Entry 6HBC (electron microscopy, 2.78 A resolution); this record covers chains B and C of the 5 polymer chains in the assembly.

# Chain B (and C)
Molecule: Ribulose bisphosphate carboxylase large chain
From: Synechococcus elongatus (strain PCC 7942)
Notes: EC 4.1.1.39; fragment: Rubisco large subunit; chain C of this document is another copy of the same molecule, construct and numbering; everything in this record applies to it too
UniProtKB: Q31NB3 (RBL_SYNE7); residues 4-475 here correspond to UniProt positions 1-472 (UniProt number = residue number - 3)
Chain sequence (472 residues; numbered 4 to 475; the number before each row is that of its first residue):
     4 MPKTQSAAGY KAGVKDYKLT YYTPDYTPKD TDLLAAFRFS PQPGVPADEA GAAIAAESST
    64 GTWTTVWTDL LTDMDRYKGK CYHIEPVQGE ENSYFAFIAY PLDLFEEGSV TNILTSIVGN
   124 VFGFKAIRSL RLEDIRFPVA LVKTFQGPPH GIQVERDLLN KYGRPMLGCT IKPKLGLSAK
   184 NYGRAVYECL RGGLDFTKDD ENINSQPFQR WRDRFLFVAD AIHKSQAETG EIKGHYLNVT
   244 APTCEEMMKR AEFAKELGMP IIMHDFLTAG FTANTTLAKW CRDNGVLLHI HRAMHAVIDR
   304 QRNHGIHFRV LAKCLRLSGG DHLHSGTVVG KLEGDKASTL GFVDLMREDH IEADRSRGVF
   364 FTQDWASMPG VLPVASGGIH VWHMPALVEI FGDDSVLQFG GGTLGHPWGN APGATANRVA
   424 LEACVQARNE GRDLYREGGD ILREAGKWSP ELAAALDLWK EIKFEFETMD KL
Unresolved in the structure: 4-19, 332-337, 466-475

# Interface between chain B and chain C
Contacting residue pairs (14):
  Thr34(B) with Val142(C)
  Arg79(B) with Ser370(C), hydrogen bond
  Asp106(B) with Ser370(C), hydrogen bond
  Glu110(B) with Lys146(C), salt bridge
  Val142(B) with Ala143(C), hydrophobic
  Ala143(B) with Val142(C), hydrophobic; Ala143(C), hydrophobic; Lys146(C)
  Lys146(B) with Glu110(C), salt bridge; Ala143(C); Thr147(C)
  Thr147(B) with Lys146(C)
  Ser370(B) with Arg79(C), hydrogen bond; Asp106(C), hydrogen bond
Other interface residues (no listed pair), chain B (12 interface residues in all): Asp33, Leu105, Ala369
Other interface residues (no listed pair), chain C (11 interface residues in all): Asp33, Thr34, Leu105

# Summary
Chain B and chain C form an interface of 12 and 11 residues respectively, with 4 hydrogen bonds and 2 salt
bridges. Among the polar pairs are Glu110(B)-Lys146(C), Arg79(B)-Ser370(C) and Asp106(B)-Ser370(C).
Chain B and chain C are both Ribulose bisphosphate carboxylase large chain (Synechococcus elongatus (strain
PCC 7942)); the structure, Structure of the repeat unit in the network formed by CcmM and Rubisco from
Synechococcus elongatus, was determined by electron microscopy together with 6HBA and 6HBB from the same
study.
